Entry 7UWH (electron microscopy, 3.10 A resolution); this record covers chains A and J of the 9 polymer chains in the assembly.

== Chain A ==
Molecule: 59-nt DNA strand
Sequence (59 nucleotides; each row starts with the number of its first residue; numbers below 1 keep their minus sign (DG-8 is residue -8)):
    -8 GCCGTAGGCGGGCTACCTCTCCATGACGGCGAATACCCTCCCAGGCCTGC
    42 TGGTAATCT
Disordered / not traced: -8 to 0, 7-12, 39-50

== Chain J ==
Molecule: DNA-directed RNA polymerase subunit beta'
Organism: Escherichia coli
Notes: EC 2.7.7.6
UniProtKB: P0A8T7 (RPOC_ECOLI); numbering as in UniProt (aligned over 1-1407)
Sequence (1407 residues; each row starts with the number of its first residue):
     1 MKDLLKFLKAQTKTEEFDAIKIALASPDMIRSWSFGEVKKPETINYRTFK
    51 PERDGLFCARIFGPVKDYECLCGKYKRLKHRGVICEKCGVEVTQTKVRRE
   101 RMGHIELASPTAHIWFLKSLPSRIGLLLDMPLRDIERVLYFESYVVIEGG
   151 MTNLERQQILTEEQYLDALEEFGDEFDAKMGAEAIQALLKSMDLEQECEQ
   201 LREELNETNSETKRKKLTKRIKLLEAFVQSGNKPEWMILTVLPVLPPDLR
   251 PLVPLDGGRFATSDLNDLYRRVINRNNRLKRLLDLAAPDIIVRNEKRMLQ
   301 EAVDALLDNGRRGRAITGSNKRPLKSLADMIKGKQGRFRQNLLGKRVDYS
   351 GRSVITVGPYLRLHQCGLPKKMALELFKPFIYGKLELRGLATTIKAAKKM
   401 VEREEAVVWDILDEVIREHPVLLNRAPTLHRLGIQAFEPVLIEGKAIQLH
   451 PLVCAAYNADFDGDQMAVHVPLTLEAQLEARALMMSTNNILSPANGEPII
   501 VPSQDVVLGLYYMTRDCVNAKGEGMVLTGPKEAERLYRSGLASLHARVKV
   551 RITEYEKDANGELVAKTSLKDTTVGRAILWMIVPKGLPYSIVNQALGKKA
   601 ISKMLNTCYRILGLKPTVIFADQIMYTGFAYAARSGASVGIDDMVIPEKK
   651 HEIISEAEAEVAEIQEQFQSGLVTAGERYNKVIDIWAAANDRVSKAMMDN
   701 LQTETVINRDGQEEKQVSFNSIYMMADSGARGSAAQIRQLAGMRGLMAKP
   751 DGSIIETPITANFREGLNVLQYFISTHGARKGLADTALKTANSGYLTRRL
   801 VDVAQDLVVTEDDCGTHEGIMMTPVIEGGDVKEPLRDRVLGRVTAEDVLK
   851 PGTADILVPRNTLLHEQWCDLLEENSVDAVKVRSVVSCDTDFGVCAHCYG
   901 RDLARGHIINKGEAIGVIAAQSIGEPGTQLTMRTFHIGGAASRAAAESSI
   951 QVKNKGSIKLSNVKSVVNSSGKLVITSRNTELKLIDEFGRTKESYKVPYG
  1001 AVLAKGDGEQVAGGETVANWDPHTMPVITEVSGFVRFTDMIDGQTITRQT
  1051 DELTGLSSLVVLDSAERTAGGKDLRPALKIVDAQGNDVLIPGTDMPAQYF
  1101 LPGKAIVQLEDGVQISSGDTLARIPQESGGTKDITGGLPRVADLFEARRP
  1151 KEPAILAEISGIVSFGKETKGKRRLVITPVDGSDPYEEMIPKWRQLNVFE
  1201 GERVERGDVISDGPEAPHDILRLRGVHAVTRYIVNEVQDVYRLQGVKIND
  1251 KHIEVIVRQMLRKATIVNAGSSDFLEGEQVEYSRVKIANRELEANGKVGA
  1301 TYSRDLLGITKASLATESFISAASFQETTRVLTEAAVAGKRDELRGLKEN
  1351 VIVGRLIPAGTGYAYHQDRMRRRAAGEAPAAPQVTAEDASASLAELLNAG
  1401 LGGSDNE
Disordered / not traced: 1-15, 934-947, 1082-1096, 1127-1133, 1180-1183, 1374-1407
Metal / ion sites: Zn2+ site 1: Cys70, Cys72, Cys85, Cys88; Mg2+: Asp460, Asp462, Asp464 (shared with 1 residue of chain R); Zn2+ site 2: Cys814, Cys888, Cys895, Cys898
UniProt features mapped onto this chain:
  - binding site (Zn(2+)): Cys70, Cys72, Cys85, Cys88, Cys814, Cys888, Cys895, Cys898
  - binding site (Mg(2+)): Asp460, Asp462, Asp464
  - modified residue: Lys983 (N6-acetyllysine)
  - mutagenesis: Gln504 (Q504P: Resistant to antibiotics salinamide A and B), Asn690 (N690D: Resistant to antibiotics salinamide A and B), Met697 (M697V: Resistant to antibiotics salinamide A and B), Ala735 (A735T: Resistant to antibiotics salinamide A and B), Arg738 (R738C/H/P/S: Resistant to antibiotics salinamide A and B), Ala748 (A748E: Resistant to antibiotics salinamide A and B), Pro758 (P758S/T: Resistant to antibiotics salinamide A and B), Phe763 (F763C: Resistant to antibiotics salinamide A and B), Ser775 (S775A: Resistant to antibiotics salinamide A and B), Ala779 (A779T/V: Resistant to antibiotics salinamide A and B), Arg780 (R780C: Resistant to antibiotics salinamide A and B), Gly782 (G782A/C: Resistant to antibiotics salinamide A and B), 1 further mutagenesis entry in UniProt
Reported in the primary citation:
  - conformationally variable residues (domain motion): Glu195 to Glu207

== How chain A and chain J interact ==
Residue-residue contacts (24; chain A residue first):
  DG3(A) - Arg47(J)  hydrogen bond to the base
  DC4(A) - Glu42(J)  base contact
  DA6(A) - Arg270(J)  hydrogen bond to the base
  DA6(A) - Arg271(J)  phosphate contact
  DA6(A) - Asn274(J)  hydrogen bond to the phosphate
  DA6(A) - Arg275(J)  hydrogen bond to the phosphate
  DA6(A) - Arg278(J)  salt bridge to the phosphate
  DG20(A) - Asp1143(J)  phosphate contact
  DG20(A) - Arg1148(J)  salt bridge to the phosphate
  DC21(A) - Arg1148(J)  phosphate contact
  DC21(A) - Lys1311(J)  phosphate contact
  DG22(A) - Lys1311(J)  salt bridge to the phosphate
  DA23(A) - Lys216(J)  sugar contact
  DA23(A) - Lys219(J)  salt bridge to the phosphate
  DA24(A) - Arg133(J)  hydrogen bond to the phosphate
  DA24(A) - Lys216(J)  salt bridge to the phosphate
  DT25(A) - Arg133(J)  salt bridge to the phosphate
  DC29(A) - Lys1172(J)  phosphate contact
  DT30(A) - Lys1170(J)  base contact
  DT30(A) - Gly1171(J)  phosphate contact
  DT30(A) - Lys1172(J)  phosphate contact
  DT30(A) - Arg1174(J)  phosphate contact
  DT30(A) - Met1189(J)  phosphate contact
  DC31(A) - Arg1174(J)  salt bridge to the phosphate
Interface residues without a listed pair, chain A (13 interface residues in all): DG19
Interface residues without a listed pair, chain J (22 interface residues in all): Ser122, Pro131, Lys1167, Thr1169

== In short ==
13 residues of chain A and 22 residues of chain J are in contact; the contacts include 5 hydrogen bonds and 7
salt bridges. Polar contacts include DG3(A)-Arg47(J), DA6(A)-Arg270(J) and DA6(A)-Asn274(J). Curated
annotation (UniProt) lists 8 Zn2+-binding residues, 3 Mg2+-binding residues and 13 mutagenesis sites on chain
J. From the paper: conformational variability at Glu195(J).
Here chain A is a 59-nt DNA strand and chain J is DNA-directed RNA polymerase subunit beta' (Escherichia
coli). Entry 7UWH (CryoEM Structure of E. coli Transcription-Coupled Ribonucleotide Excision Repair (TC-RER)
complex bound to ribonucleotide substrate) was determined by electron microscopy together with 7UWE from the
same study.
